Entry 8DR6 (electron microscopy, 2.39 A resolution); this record covers chains A and B of the 11 polymer chains in the assembly.

== Chain A ==
Molecule: Replication factor C subunit 1
Source organism: Saccharomyces cerevisiae
UniProtKB: P38630 (RFC1_YEAST); numbering as in UniProt (aligned over 1-861)
Chain sequence (918 residues; each row starts with the number of its first residue):
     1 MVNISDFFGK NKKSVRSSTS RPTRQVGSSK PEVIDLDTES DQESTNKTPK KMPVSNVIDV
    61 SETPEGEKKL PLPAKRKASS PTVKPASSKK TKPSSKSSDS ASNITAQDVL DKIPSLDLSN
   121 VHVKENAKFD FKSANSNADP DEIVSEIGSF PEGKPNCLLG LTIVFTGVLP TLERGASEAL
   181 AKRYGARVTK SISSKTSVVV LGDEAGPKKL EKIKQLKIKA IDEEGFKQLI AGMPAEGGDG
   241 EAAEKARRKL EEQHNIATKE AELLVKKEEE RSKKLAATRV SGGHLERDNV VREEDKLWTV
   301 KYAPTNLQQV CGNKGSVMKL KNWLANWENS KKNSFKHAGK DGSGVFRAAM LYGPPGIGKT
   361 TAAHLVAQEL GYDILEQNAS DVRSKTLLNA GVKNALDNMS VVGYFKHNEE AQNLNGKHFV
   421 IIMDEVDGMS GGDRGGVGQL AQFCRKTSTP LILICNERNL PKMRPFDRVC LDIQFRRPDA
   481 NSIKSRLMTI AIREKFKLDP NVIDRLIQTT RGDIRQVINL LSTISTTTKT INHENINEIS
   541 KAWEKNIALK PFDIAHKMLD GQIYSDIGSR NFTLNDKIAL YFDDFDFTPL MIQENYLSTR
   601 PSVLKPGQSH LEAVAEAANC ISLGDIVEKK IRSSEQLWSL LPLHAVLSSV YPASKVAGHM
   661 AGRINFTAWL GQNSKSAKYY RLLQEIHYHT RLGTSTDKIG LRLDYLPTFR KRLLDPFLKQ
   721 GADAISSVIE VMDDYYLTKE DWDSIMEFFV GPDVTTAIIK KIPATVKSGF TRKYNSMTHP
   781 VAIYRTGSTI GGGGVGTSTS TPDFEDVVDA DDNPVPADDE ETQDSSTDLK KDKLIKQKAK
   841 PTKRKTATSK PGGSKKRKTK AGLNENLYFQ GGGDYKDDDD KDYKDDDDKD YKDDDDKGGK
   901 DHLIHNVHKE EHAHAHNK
Unresolved in the structure: 1-288, 408-412, 787-918
Sequence notes: expression tag (862-918)
Bound ions: Mg2+: Thr360 (together with ATP-gamma-S)
Ligand contacts: ATP-gamma-S (AGS; phosphothiophosphoric acid-adenylate ester): Thr299, Tyr302, Ala303, Pro304, Gln309, Val310, Cys311, Pro355, Gly356, Ile357, Gly358, Lys359, Thr360, Thr361, Asn456, Ile514, Arg515, Ile518
UniProt features mapped onto this chain:
  - motif (Nuclear localization signal): Lys830 to Leu834, Lys855 to Lys860
  - binding site (ATP): Thr299, Cys311, Gly353 to Thr361, Asn456
  - modified residue: Thr38 (Phosphothreonine), Ser40 (Phosphoserine), Thr63 (Phosphothreonine)
  - mutagenesis: Asp427 (D427H: In cs mutant CDC44-2; causes cell cycle arrest), Gly436 (G436R: In cs mutant CDC44-3/4; causes cell cycle arrest), Gly512 (G512A: In cs mutant CDC44-9; no effect), Asp513 (D513N: In cs mutants CDC44-1/5/8 and CDC44-9; causes cell cycle arrest)
Reported in the primary citation:
  - binding site for the 32-nt DNA strand: Phe552, Phe587, Arg632, Gln636, Ile664, Phe666, Trp669, Leu670
  - binding site for the 13-nt DNA strand: His556, Ile664

== Chain B ==
Molecule: Replication factor C subunit 4
Source organism: Saccharomyces cerevisiae
UniProtKB: P40339 (RFC4_YEAST); numbering as in UniProt (aligned over 1-323)
Chain sequence (323 residues; each row starts with the number of its first residue):
     1 MSKTLSLQLP WVEKYRPQVL SDIVGNKETI DRLQQIAKDG NMPHMIISGM PGIGKTTSVH
    61 CLAHELLGRS YADGVLELNA SDDRGIDVVR NQIKHFAQKK LHLPPGKHKI VILDEADSMT
   121 AGAQQALRRT MELYSNSTRF AFACNQSNKI IEPLQSRCAI LRYSKLSDED VLKRLLQIIK
   181 LEDVKYTNDG LEAIIFTAEG DMRQAINNLQ STVAGHGLVN ADNVFKIVDS PHPLIVKKML
   241 LASNLEDSIQ ILRTDLWKKG YSSIDIVTTS FRVTKNLAQV KESVRLEMIK EIGLTHMRIL
   301 EGVGTYLQLA SMLAKIHKLN NKA
Unresolved in the structure: 1-3, 322-323
Bound ions: Mg2+: Thr56, Asp114
Ligand contacts:
  - ATP-gamma-S (AGS; phosphothiophosphoric acid-adenylate ester), molecule 1: Val12, Tyr15, Arg16, Pro17, Asp22, Ile23, Val24, Met50, Pro51, Gly52, Ile53, Gly54, Lys55, Thr56, Thr57, Asn145, Leu166, Arg174, Met202, Arg203, Ile206
  - ATP-gamma-S (AGS), molecule 2: Arg128, Glu132, Pro153, Arg157
UniProt features mapped onto this chain:
  - binding site (ATP): Val12, Val24, Gly49 to Thr57, Asn145, Arg203

== How chain A and chain B interact ==
Contacting residue pairs (73; chain A residue first):
  Glu294(A) with Asn41(B)
  Asp295(A) with Asn41(B); Pro105(B); Gly106(B); His108(B), hydrogen bond (backbone-side chain); Arg139(B), hydrogen bond (backbone-side chain)
  Lys296(A) with Asn41(B); Asn136(B)
  Leu297(A) with His44(B); Ser135(B); Arg139(B)
  Val300(A) with Ser135(B)
  Pro355(A) with Glu152(B)
  Glu376(A) with Arg129(B), salt bridge
  Asn378(A) with Arg129(B)
  Ala379(A) with Gln125(B); Ala126(B)
  Ser380(A) with Arg90(B); Lys94(B); Ala126(B)
  Val382(A) with Arg90(B)
  Glu425(A) with Arg128(B), salt bridge; Arg129(B)
  Asn456(A) with Arg128(B), hydrogen bond
  Asp513(A) with Ser156(B), hydrogen bond
  Arg515(A) with Glu132(B), salt bridge; Ser156(B), hydrogen bond; Arg157(B)
  Gln516(A) with Gln155(B), hydrogen bond (side chain-backbone); Ser156(B); Cys158(B)
  Asn519(A) with Ser156(B), hydrogen bond (side chain-backbone); Arg157(B); Cys158(B)
  Thr523(A) with Arg32(B); Ala159(B)
  Thr526(A) with Arg32(B); Gln35(B)
  Thr527(A) with Arg32(B); Gln35(B)
  Thr528(A) with Arg32(B)
  Lys541(A) with Arg162(B)
  Ala542(A) with Arg162(B), hydrogen bond (backbone-side chain)
  Trp543(A) with Ala159(B), hydrophobic; Ile160(B)
  Glu544(A) with Arg162(B), hydrogen bond (backbone-side chain)
  Lys545(A) with Ser156(B)
  Asn546(A) with Gln155(B)
  Ile547(A) with Glu152(B)
  Tyr564(A) with Glu282(B)
  Leu574(A) with Lys275(B); Glu282(B); Leu286(B), hydrophobic; Ile289(B), hydrophobic
  Asn575(A) with Lys275(B); Asn276(B), hydrogen bond
  Lys577(A) with Glu282(B), salt bridge
  Ile578(A) with Lys275(B)
  Cys620(A) with Lys290(B)
  Val627(A) with Met297(B), hydrophobic
  Lys630(A) with Met297(B); Glu301(B), salt bridge
  Leu640(A) with His296(B); Met297(B), hydrophobic; Leu300(B), hydrophobic
  Leu643(A) with Gly293(B)
  Val646(A) with Leu286(B), hydrophobic; Ile289(B), hydrophobic
  Leu647(A) with Lys290(B)
  Tyr651(A) with Leu286(B), hydrophobic; Glu287(B), hydrogen bond; Lys290(B)
  Ser654(A) with Leu286(B)
Also at the interface, not in a pair above, chain A (57 interface residues in all): Arg292, Thr360, His364, Asp381, Gly428, Ile524, Ile563, Ser569, Phe572, Thr573, Leu623, Ser639, Pro642, Val650, Lys655
Also at the interface, not in a pair above, chain B (46 interface residues in all): Asp31, Pro43, Lys107, Thr130, Ser147, Asn148, Pro153, Phe271, Arg285

== Overview ==
The interface between chain A and chain B involves 57 residues on one side and 46 on the other, with 11
hydrogen bonds and 5 salt bridges. Polar pairs include Glu376(A)-Arg129(B), Glu425(A)-Arg128(B) and
Arg515(A)-Glu132(B). The paper reports a binding site for the 32-nt DNA strand at Phe552(A), Phe587(A) and
Arg632(A) among others; a binding site for the 13-nt DNA strand at His556(A) and Ile664(A).
Chain A is Replication factor C subunit 1 and chain B is Replication factor C subunit 4, both from
Saccharomyces cerevisiae; the structure, Closed state of RFC:PCNA bound to a nicked dsDNA, was determined by
electron microscopy, deposited together with 8DQW, 8DQX, 8DQZ, 8DR0, 8DR1, 8DR3 and 3 further entries.
